Entry 6CBG (X-ray diffraction, 2.00 A resolution); this record covers chains A and B of the 3 polymer chains in the assembly.

== Chain A (and B) ==
Molecule: Macrophage migration inhibitory factor
Organism: Homo sapiens
Notes: EC 5.3.2.1, 5.3.3.12; chain B of this document is another copy of the same molecule, construct and numbering; everything in this record applies to it too
UniProtKB: P14174 (MIF_HUMAN); residues 1-114 here correspond to UniProt positions 2-115 (UniProt number = residue number + 1)
Amino-acid sequence (114 residues; numbered 1 to 114; the number before each row is that of its first residue):
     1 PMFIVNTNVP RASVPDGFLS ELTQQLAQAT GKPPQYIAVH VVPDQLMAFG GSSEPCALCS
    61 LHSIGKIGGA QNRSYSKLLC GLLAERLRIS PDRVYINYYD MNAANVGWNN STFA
Curated features (UniProtKB/Swiss-Prot):
  - active site: P1 (Proton acceptor)
  - binding site (substrate): K32, I64, N97
  - modified residue: K77 (N6-acetyllysine)
Reported in the primary citation:
  - binding site for 3-(1H-pyrazol-4-yl)benzoic acid: P1, K32, I64, Y95, N97, F113
  - contacts within the chain: K32-I64 (hydrogen bond)
  - catalytic residues: P1 (citing earlier work)

== How chain A and chain B interact ==
Contacting residue pairs (56; chain A residue first):
  N6(A) - H40(B)
  Q45(A) - H40(B)  hydrogen bond
  Q45(A) - V42(B)
  L46(A) - L19(B)  hydrophobic
  L46(A) - H40(B)
  L46(A) - V41(B)  hydrogen bond (backbone-backbone)
  M47(A) - L19(B)
  M47(A) - V39(B)
  M47(A) - H40(B)
  A48(A) - L19(B)
  A48(A) - A38(B)
  A48(A) - V39(B)  hydrogen bond (backbone-backbone)
  F49(A) - I37(B)
  F49(A) - W108(B)
  G50(A) - P34(B)
  G50(A) - Q35(B)
  G50(A) - I37(B)  hydrogen bond (backbone-backbone)
  G51(A) - T23(B)
  L58(A) - A38(B)  hydrophobic
  I67(A) - N105(B)
  N72(A) - A104(B)  hydrogen bond (side chain-backbone)
  N72(A) - N105(B)  hydrogen bond
  N72(A) - T112(B)
  R73(A) - N110(B)
  R73(A) - S111(B)
  R73(A) - T112(B)
  R73(A) - A114(B)
  S76(A) - G107(B)
  S76(A) - N110(B)
  S76(A) - S111(B)  hydrogen bond (side chain-backbone)
  K77(A) - N110(B)
  C80(A) - N110(B)
  G81(A) - N110(B)
  P91(A) - N109(B)  hydrogen bond (backbone-backbone)
  P91(A) - N110(B)
  D92(A) - W108(B)  hydrogen bond (backbone-side chain)
  D92(A) - N109(B)
  V94(A) - G107(B)
  V94(A) - W108(B)
  Y95(A) - Y36(B)  hydrogen bond (side chain-backbone)
  Y95(A) - A38(B)  hydrophobic
  Y95(A) - G107(B)
  Y95(A) - W108(B)
  Y95(A) - F113(B)  hydrophobic
  I96(A) - N105(B)
  I96(A) - V106(B)
  I96(A) - G107(B)  hydrogen bond (backbone-backbone)
  N97(A) - M2(B)
  N97(A) - H62(B)
  N97(A) - M101(B)
  N97(A) - N105(B)
  Y98(A) - M101(B)
  Y98(A) - N105(B)  hydrogen bond (backbone-backbone)
  Y98(A) - G107(B)
  Y99(A) - H62(B)  hydrogen bond
  Y99(A) - M101(B)  hydrophobic
Also at the interface, not in a pair above, chain A (26 interface residues in all): G69, R93
Also at the interface, not in a pair above, chain B (27 interface residues in all): P1, V14

== Summary ==
26 residues of chain A face 27 of chain B across their interface; the contacts include 13 hydrogen bonds.
Among the polar pairs are Q45(A)-H40(B), N72(A)-A104(B) and N72(A)-N105(B). From the paper: the catalytic
residue P1(A); a binding site for 3-(1H-pyrazol-4-yl)benzoic acid at P1(A), K32(A) and I64(A) among others.
Chain A and chain B are both Macrophage migration inhibitory factor (Homo sapiens); the structure, Macrophage
Migration Inhibitory Factor in Complex with a Pyrazole Inhibitor (5), was determined by X-ray diffraction
together with 6CB5, 6CBF and 6CBH from the same study.
